PDB entry 3WG9 | X-ray diffraction, 1.97 A resolution | chains A and B

[Chain A (and B)]
Protein: Redox-sensing transcriptional repressor rex
Source organism: Thermoanaerobacter ethanolicus
Notes: chain B of this document is another copy of the same molecule, construct and numbering; everything in this record applies to it too
UniProt: D5KM69 (D5KM69_THEET); numbering as in UniProt (aligned over 1-224)
Amino-acid sequence (224 residues; numbered 1 to 224; the number before each row is that of its first residue):
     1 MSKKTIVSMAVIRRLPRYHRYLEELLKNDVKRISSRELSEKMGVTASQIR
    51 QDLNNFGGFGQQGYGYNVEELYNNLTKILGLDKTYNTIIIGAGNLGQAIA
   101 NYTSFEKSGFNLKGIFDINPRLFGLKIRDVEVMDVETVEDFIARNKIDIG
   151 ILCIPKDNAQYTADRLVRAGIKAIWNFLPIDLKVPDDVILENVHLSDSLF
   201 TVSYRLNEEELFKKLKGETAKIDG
Unresolved in the structure: 1-3, 58-62, 218-224 (chain B: 1-3, 216-224)

[Interface between chain A and chain B]
Residue-residue contacts - 120 pairs, chain A then chain B:
  Thr5(A) with Arg205(B); Glu208(B)
  Ile6(A) with Glu208(B), hydrogen bond (backbone-side chain)
  Val7(A) with Tyr204(B); Glu208(B), hydrogen bond (backbone-side chain); Phe212(B), hydrophobic
  Met9(A) with Arg205(B)
  Ile12(A) with Thr201(B); Tyr204(B), hydrophobic
  Arg13(A) with Thr201(B)
  Leu15(A) with Tyr204(B), hydrophobic
  Pro16(A) with Asp197(B)
  Arg20(A) with His194(B), hydrogen bond; Asp197(B), salt bridge
  Asn55(A) with Phe212(B)
  Phe56(A) with Tyr204(B); Leu211(B), hydrophobic; Phe212(B), hydrophobic; Leu215(B)
  Ile78(A) with Tyr204(B); Leu211(B), hydrophobic
  Leu79(A) with Phe200(B); Ser203(B), hydrogen bond (backbone-side chain); Tyr204(B), hydrogen bond (backbone-backbone)
  Gly80(A) with Asn207(B)
  Leu81(A) with Phe200(B), hydrophobic; Ser203(B)
  Lys83(A) with Asn207(B), hydrogen bond; Glu210(B), salt bridge
  Tyr85(A) with Ser203(B); Leu206(B), hydrophobic; Asn207(B), hydrogen bond
  Asn94(A) with Asn94(B), hydrogen bond; Gln97(B)
  Leu95(A) with Ala98(B)
  Gln97(A) with Asn94(B), hydrogen bond
  Ala98(A) with Asn94(B); Leu95(B)
  Tyr102(A) with Phe177(B), hydrogen bond (side chain-backbone); Leu178(B); Pro179(B)
  Ser104(A) with Pro179(B)
  Phe105(A) with Leu195(B), hydrophobic; Ser196(B); Leu199(B), hydrophobic
  Ser108(A) with Phe200(B)
  Phe110(A) with Leu199(B), hydrophobic; Phe200(B), hydrophobic; Ser203(B)
  Ile149(A) with Val202(B), hydrophobic
  Ala173(A) with Val202(B), hydrophobic
  Trp175(A) with Leu195(B); Ser198(B), hydrogen bond; Leu199(B), hydrophobic
  Asp181(A) with Glu24(B)
  Ile189(A) with Arg205(B); Leu206(B)
  Leu190(A) with Arg205(B)
  Glu191(A) with Ser198(B), hydrogen bond; Thr201(B); Val202(B); Arg205(B), salt bridge
  Val193(A) with Ser198(B)
  His194(A) with Arg20(B), hydrogen bond
  Leu195(A) with Ile99(B), hydrophobic; Tyr102(B); Trp175(B)
  Ser196(A) with Tyr102(B), hydrogen bond (backbone-side chain)
  Asp197(A) with Pro16(B); Arg17(B); Arg20(B), salt bridge
  Ser198(A) with Trp175(B), hydrogen bond; Glu191(B), hydrogen bond; Val193(B)
  Leu199(A) with Phe110(B), hydrophobic; Trp175(B), hydrophobic
  Phe200(A) with Leu79(B); Leu81(B), hydrophobic; Glu106(B); Phe110(B), hydrophobic
  Thr201(A) with Ile12(B); Arg13(B); Glu191(B)
  Val202(A) with Ile149(B), hydrophobic; Ala173(B), hydrophobic; Glu191(B)
  Ser203(A) with Leu79(B), hydrogen bond (side chain-backbone); Leu81(B); Tyr85(B); Phe110(B)
  Tyr204(A) with Val7(B); Ile12(B), hydrophobic; Phe56(B); Ile78(B); Leu79(B), hydrogen bond (backbone-backbone)
  Arg205(A) with Thr5(B); Met9(B); Ile189(B); Leu190(B); Glu191(B), salt bridge
  Leu206(A) with Tyr85(B), hydrophobic; Ile149(B), hydrophobic; Lys172(B); Ile189(B), hydrophobic
  Asn207(A) with Lys77(B); Gly80(B); Lys83(B), hydrogen bond; Tyr85(B)
  Glu208(A) with Thr5(B); Ile6(B), hydrogen bond (side chain-backbone); Val7(B), hydrogen bond (side chain-backbone)
  Leu211(A) with Phe56(B), hydrophobic; Lys77(B); Ile78(B)
  Phe212(A) with Ile6(B), hydrophobic; Val7(B), hydrophobic; Asn55(B); Phe56(B), hydrophobic
  Leu215(A) with Phe56(B); Lys77(B)
Also at the interface, not in a pair above, chain A (64 interface residues in all): Ala10, Arg17, His19, Gly43, Ile99, Asn101, Lys172, Phe177, Pro179, Glu210, Lys214, Lys216
Also at the interface, not in a pair above, chain B (66 interface residues in all): Ala10, Leu15, His19, Gly43, Asn101, Thr103, Asp181, Glu209, Lys214

[In short]
Chain A and chain B form an interface of 64 and 66 residues respectively; the contacts include 21 hydrogen
bonds and 5 salt bridges. Polar pairs include Arg20(A)-Asp197(B), Lys83(A)-Glu210(B) and Glu191(A)-Arg205(B).
Chain A and chain B are both Redox-sensing transcriptional repressor rex (Thermoanaerobacter ethanolicus); the
structure, Crystal structure of RSP, a Rex-family repressor, was determined by X-ray diffraction together with
3WGH and 3WGI from the same study.
